Entry 2GZ3 (X-ray diffraction, 2.10 A resolution); this record covers chains B and D of the 4 polymer chains in the assembly.

== Chain B (and D) ==
Molecule: Aspartate beta-semialdehyde dehydrogenase
Organism: Streptococcus pneumoniae
Notes: EC 1.2.1.11; chain D of this document is another copy of the same molecule, construct and numbering; everything in this record applies to it too
UniProt: Q8DQ00 (Q8DQ00_STRR6); residues 1-358 here = UniProt positions 1-358
Chain sequence (366 residues; each row starts with the number of its first residue):
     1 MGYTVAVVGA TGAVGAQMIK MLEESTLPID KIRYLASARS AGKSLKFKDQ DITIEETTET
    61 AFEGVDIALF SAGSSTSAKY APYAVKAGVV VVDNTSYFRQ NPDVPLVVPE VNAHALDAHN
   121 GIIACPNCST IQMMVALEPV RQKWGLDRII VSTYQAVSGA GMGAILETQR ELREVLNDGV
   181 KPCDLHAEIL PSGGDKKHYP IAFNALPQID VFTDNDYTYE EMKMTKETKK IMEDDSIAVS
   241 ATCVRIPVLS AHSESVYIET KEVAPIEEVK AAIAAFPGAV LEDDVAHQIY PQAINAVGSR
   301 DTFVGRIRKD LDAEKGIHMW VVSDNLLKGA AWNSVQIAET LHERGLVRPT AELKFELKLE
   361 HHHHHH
Disordered / not traced: 1, 349-366 (chain D: 1, 359-366)
Construct notes: cloning artifact (359-360); expression tag (361-366)
Covalent attachments: (2R)-2-amino-4-oxobutanoic acid (AS2) linked to Cys128
Small-molecule neighbours:
  - (2R)-2-amino-4-oxobutanoic acid (AS2): Asn127, Ser129, Gln155, Gly159, Ala160, Ile209, Glu220, Arg245, His252
  - NADP (NAP; NADP nicotinamide-adenine-dinucleotide phosphate): Gly9, Ala10, Thr11, Gly12, Ala13, Val14, Gly15, Ala36, Ser37, Arg39, Ser40, Thr57, Ser71, Ala72, Gly73, Ser74, Thr76, Asn94, Thr95, Arg99, Ser158, Gly159, Ala160, Gly161, Met162, Asn325, Leu326, Gly329, Ala330

== How chain B and chain D interact ==
Pairs across the interface (13):
  Arg39(B) with Tyr83(D)
  Ser40(B) with Lys86(D), hydrogen bond
  Gly163(B) with Glu356(D)
  Leu166(B) with Leu353(D); Lys354(D); Phe355(D); Glu356(D)
  Glu167(B) with Glu356(D), hydrogen bond (backbone-side chain)
  Arg170(B) with Glu356(D), salt bridge
  Arg173(B) with Asn101(D); Pro102(D); Asp103(D), salt bridge
  Glu188(B) with Lys358(D)
Other interface residues (no listed pair), chain B (11 interface residues in all): Thr11, Met162, Asn177
Other interface residues (no listed pair), chain D (12 interface residues in all): Lys226, Leu357

== Overview ==
The interface between chain B and chain D involves 11 residues on one side and 12 on the other; the contacts
include 2 hydrogen bonds and 2 salt bridges. Among the polar pairs are Arg170(B)-Glu356(D),
Arg173(B)-Asp103(D) and Ser40(B)-Lys86(D). Chain B binds NADP.
Chain B and chain D are both Aspartate beta-semialdehyde dehydrogenase (Streptococcus pneumoniae); the
structure, Structure of Aspartate Semialdehyde Dehydrogenase (ASADH) from Streptococcus pneumoniae complexed
with NADP and aspartate-semialdehyde, was determined by X-ray diffraction together with 2GYY, 2GZ1 and 2GZ2
from the same study.
